9DMG - chains A and E of the 5 polymer chains in the assembly; structure by electron microscopy, 2.05 A resolution.

Chain A:
Molecule: Acetylcholine receptor subunit alpha
Source organism: Homo sapiens
UniProt: P02708 (ACHA_HUMAN); residues -19 to 437 here correspond to UniProt positions 1-457 (UniProt number = residue number + 20)
Sequence (457 residues; row label = number of the first residue in the row; numbers below 1 keep their minus sign (Met-19 is residue -19)):
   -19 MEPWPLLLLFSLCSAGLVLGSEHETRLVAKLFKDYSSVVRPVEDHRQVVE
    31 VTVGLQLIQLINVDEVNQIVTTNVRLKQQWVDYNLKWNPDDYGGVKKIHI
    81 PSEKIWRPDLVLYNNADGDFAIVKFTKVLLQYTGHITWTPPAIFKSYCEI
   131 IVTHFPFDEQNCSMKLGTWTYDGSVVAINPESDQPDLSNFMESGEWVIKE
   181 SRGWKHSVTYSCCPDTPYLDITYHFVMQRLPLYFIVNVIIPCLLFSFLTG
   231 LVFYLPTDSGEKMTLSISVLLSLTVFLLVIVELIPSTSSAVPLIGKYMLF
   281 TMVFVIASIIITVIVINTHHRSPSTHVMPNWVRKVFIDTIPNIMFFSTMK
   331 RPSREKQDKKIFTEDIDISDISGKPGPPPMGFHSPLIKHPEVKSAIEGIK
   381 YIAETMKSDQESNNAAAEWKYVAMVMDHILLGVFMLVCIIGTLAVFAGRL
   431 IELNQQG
Disordered / not traced: -19 to 0, 330-367
Disulfide bonds: Cys128-Cys142
Covalently attached groups: glycan linked to Asn141
UniProt features mapped onto this chain:
  - glycosylation: Asn141 (N-linked (GlcNAc...) asparagine)

Chain E:
Molecule: Acetylcholine receptor subunit beta
Source organism: Homo sapiens
UniProt: P11230 (ACHB_HUMAN); residues -22 to 478 here correspond to UniProt positions 1-501 (UniProt number = residue number + 23)
Sequence (503 residues; each row starts with the number of its first residue; numbers below 1 keep their minus sign (Met-22 is residue -22)):
   -22 MTPGALLMLLGALGAPLAPGVRGSEAEGRLREKLFSGYDSSVRPAREVGD
    28 RVRVSVGLILAQLISLNEKDEEMSTKVYLDLEWTDYRLSWDPAEHDGIDS
    78 LRITAESVWLPDVVLLNNNDGNFDVALDISVVVSSDGSVRWQPPGIYRSS
   128 CSIQVTYFPFDWQNCTMVFSSYSYDSSEVSLQTGLGPDGQGHQEIHIHEG
   178 TFIENGQWEIIHKPSRLIQPPGDPRGGREGQRQEVIFYLIIRRKPLFYLV
   228 NVIAPCILITLLAIFVFYLPPDAGEKMGLSIFALLTLTVFLLLLADKVPE
   278 TSLSVPIIIKYLMFTMVLVTFSVILSVVVLNLHHRSPHTHQMPLWVRQIF
   328 IHKLPLYLRLKRPKPERDLMPEPPHCSSPGSGWGRGTDEYFIRKPPSDFL
   378 FPKPNRFQPELSAPDLRRFIDGPNRAVALLPELREVVSSISYIARQLQEQ
   428 EDHDALKEDWQFVAMVVDRLFLWTFIIFTSVGTLVIFLDATYHLPPPDPF
   478 PSR
Disordered / not traced: -22 to 0, 164-167, 200-205, 342-406
Disulfide bonds: Cys128-Cys142
Covalently attached groups: N-acetylglucosamine (NAG) linked to Asn141
Construct notes: expression tag (479-480)
UniProt features mapped onto this chain:
  - modified residue: Tyr367 (Phosphotyrosine)
  - glycosylation: Asn141 (N-linked (GlcNAc...) asparagine)

Chain A / chain E interface:
Pairs across the interface (109; chain A residue first):
  Ser1(A) with Val19(E); Arg20(E); Ala22(E), hydrogen bond (backbone-backbone); Tyr63(E), hydrogen bond; Arg64(E)
  Glu2(A) with Tyr63(E), hydrogen bond
  Glu4(A) with Val19(E)
  Thr5(A) with Asp16(E); Val19(E)
  Val8(A) with Asp16(E)
  Gln39(A) with Asn96(E), hydrogen bond; Ser127(E)
  Arg55(A) with Leu93(E); Phe100(E); Tyr149(E)
  Gly73(A) with Val25(E)
  Gly74(A) with Val25(E)
  Val75(A) with Val25(E), hydrophobic
  Lys77(A) with Asp152(E), salt bridge; Ser154(E)
  His79(A) with Ser150(E); Tyr151(E); Glu155(E), salt bridge
  Lys104(A) with Gly98(E)
  Thr106(A) with Tyr149(E)
  Lys107(A) with Ser150(E); Tyr151(E), hydrogen bond
  Thr119(A) with Tyr149(E), hydrogen bond (backbone-side chain)
  Pro120(A) with Tyr149(E)
  Pro121(A) with Phe100(E), hydrophobic; Tyr149(E)
  Ile123(A) with Gly98(E)
  Met171(A) with Ser127(E)
  Glu172(A) with Leu280(E)
  Gly174(A) with Thr278(E); Ser279(E), hydrogen bond (backbone-backbone); Leu280(E)
  Glu175(A) with Glu277(E)
  Leu210(A) with Ser279(E), hydrogen bond (backbone-side chain); Leu280(E), hydrophobic
  Leu212(A) with Ser279(E); Val282(E), hydrophobic
  Tyr213(A) with Pro276(E); Glu277(E); Thr278(E); Ser279(E), hydrogen bond (backbone-side chain)
  Val216(A) with Val282(E), hydrophobic; Ile286(E), hydrophobic; Met290(E)
  Asn217(A) with Ile286(E); Met290(E)
  Pro221(A) with Met293(E), hydrophobic
  Phe225(A) with Leu261(E), hydrophobic; Thr265(E)
  Phe227(A) with Ile301(E), hydrophobic
  Leu228(A) with Leu261(E), hydrophobic; Thr297(E); Val300(E), hydrophobic
  Leu231(A) with Val304(E), hydrophobic
  Tyr234(A) with Val304(E); Asn308(E), hydrogen bond (backbone-side chain); Arg312(E), hydrogen bond
  Leu235(A) with Met254(E), hydrophobic; Val304(E); Leu307(E), hydrophobic
  Pro236(A) with Leu307(E); Asn308(E); His311(E)
  Asp238(A) with His311(E)
  Ser239(A) with His311(E)
  Glu241(A) with Gly251(E); Glu252(E), hydrogen bond (side chain-backbone); Lys253(E), hydrogen bond (side chain-backbone); Met254(E), hydrogen bond (side chain-backbone); Gly255(E)
  Thr244(A) with Gly255(E)
  Leu245(A) with Met254(E), hydrophobic; Ile258(E), hydrophobic; Val300(E), hydrophobic
  Ser248(A) with Ile258(E); Phe259(E)
  Val249(A) with Ile258(E), hydrophobic
  Leu251(A) with Leu262(E)
  Ser252(A) with Leu262(E); Thr265(E)
  Val255(A) with Leu262(E), hydrophobic; Thr265(E)
  Phe256(A) with Thr265(E); Leu268(E), hydrophobic
  Leu258(A) with Leu269(E), hydrophobic
  Val259(A) with Leu269(E), hydrophobic
  Ser327(A) with Thr316(E), hydrogen bond (side chain-backbone); Gln318(E)
  Lys368(A) with Glu409(E), salt bridge
  Ile376(A) with Val413(E), hydrophobic
  Ile379(A) with Ser416(E)
  Lys380(A) with Glu412(E); Ser416(E)
  Ile382(A) with Ile420(E), hydrophobic
  Ala383(A) with Ser416(E); Tyr419(E)
  Met386(A) with Ile420(E), hydrophobic; Gln423(E)
  Lys387(A) with Tyr419(E)
  Gln390(A) with Tyr419(E), hydrogen bond; Gln423(E), hydrogen bond
  Tyr401(A) with Thr316(E)
  Met404(A) with Thr316(E); His317(E)
Also at the interface, not in a pair above, chain A (70 interface residues in all): Ile41, Asn53, Pro81, Ser173, Leu224, Glu262, Leu263, Phe326, Ala397
Also at the interface, not in a pair above, chain E (74 interface residues in all): Gly14, Ser18, Pro21, Arg23, Asn94, Asn95, Asp97, Asn99, Glu206, Val266, Ala272, Asp273, Ser281, Val294, Val305, His315, Ile417

Summary:
The interface between chain A and chain E involves 70 residues on one side and 74 on the other; the contacts
include 17 hydrogen bonds and 3 salt bridges. Polar pairs include Lys77(A)-Asp152(E), His79(A)-Glu155(E) and
Lys368(A)-Glu409(E). N-acetylglucosamine is covalently linked to Asn141(E).
Chain A is Acetylcholine receptor subunit alpha and chain E is Acetylcholine receptor subunit beta, both from
Homo sapiens; the structure, Human muscle nAChR apo state, was determined by electron microscopy together with
9DMH, 9DMJ, 9DMK, 9DML, 9DMQ, 9DMS and 9DMT from the same study.
